Entry 5B1L (X-ray diffraction, 2.35 A resolution); this record covers chains D and I of the 10 polymer chains in the assembly.

[Chain D]
Molecule: Histone H2B type 3-A
Organism: Mus musculus
Reference sequence: Q9D2U9 (H2B3A_MOUSE); residues 0-125 here correspond to UniProt positions 1-126 (UniProt number = residue number + 1)
Sequence (129 residues; numbered -3 to 125; the number before each row is that of its first residue; numbers below 1 keep their minus sign (Gly-3 is residue -3)):
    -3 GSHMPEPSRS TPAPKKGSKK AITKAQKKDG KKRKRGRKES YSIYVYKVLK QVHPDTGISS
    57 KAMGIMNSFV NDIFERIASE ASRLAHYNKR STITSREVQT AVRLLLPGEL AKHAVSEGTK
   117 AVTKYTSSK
Disordered / not traced: -3 to 31, 125
Sequence notes: expression tag (-3 to -1)
Curated features (UniProtKB/Swiss-Prot):
  - modified residue: Pro1 (N-acetylproline), Glu2 (ADP-ribosyl glutamic acid), Ser6 (ADP-ribosylserine), Lys11 (N6-(beta-hydroxybutyryl)lysine), Lys12 (N6-(2-hydroxyisobutyryl)lysine), Ser14 (Phosphoserine), Lys15 (N6-acetyllysine), Lys16 (N6-acetyllysine), Lys20 (N6-(2-hydroxyisobutyryl)lysine), Lys23 (N6-(2-hydroxyisobutyryl)lysine), Lys24 (N6-(2-hydroxyisobutyryl)lysine), Lys34 (N6-(2-hydroxyisobutyryl)lysine), Glu35 (PolyADP-ribosyl glutamic acid), Ser36 (Phosphoserine), Lys43 (N6-(2-hydroxyisobutyryl)lysine), Lys46 (N6-(2-hydroxyisobutyryl)lysine), Lys57 (N6,N6-dimethyllysine), Arg79 (Dimethylated arginine), Lys85 (N6,N6,N6-trimethyllysine), Arg86 (Omega-N-methylarginine) and 5 more in UniProt
  - glycosylation: Ser112 (O-linked (GlcNAc) serine)
  - cross-link (Glycyl lysine isopeptide (Lys-Gly)): Lys20 (interchain with G-Cter in SUMO2), Lys34 (interchain with G-Cter in ubiquitin), Lys120 (interchain with G-Cter in ubiquitin)
Bound ions: Mn2+: Val48 (shared with 1 residue of chain E)

[Chain I]
Molecule: 146-nt DNA strand
Organism: Homo sapiens
Sequence (146 nucleotides; numbered 1 to 146; the number before each row is that of its first residue):
     1 ATCAATATCC ACCTGCAGAT TCTACCAAAA GTGTATTTGG AAACTGCTCC ATCAAAAGGC
    61 ATGTTCAGCT GAATTCAGCT GAACATGCCT TTTGATGGAG CAGTTTCCAA ATACACTTTT
   121 GGTAGAATCT GCAGGTGGAT ATTGAT
Disordered / not traced: 1
Bound ions: Mn2+ site 1 near DA17 (its only coordinating residue here); Mn2+ site 2 near DG68 (its only coordinating residue here); Mn2+ site 3 near DG121 (its only coordinating residue here); Mn2+ site 4 near DG134 (its only coordinating residue here)

[Chain D / chain I interface]
Residue-residue contacts (14):
  Gly32(D) with DG103(I), phosphate contact
  Arg33(D) with DA28(I), sugar contact
  Glu35(D) with DA28(I), sugar contact
  Tyr42(D) with DT20(I), hydrogen bond to the phosphate
  Gly53(D) with DT20(I), phosphate contact
  Ile54(D) with DA19(I), phosphate contact; DT20(I), hydrogen bond to the phosphate
  Ser55(D) with DA19(I), phosphate contact
  Ser56(D) with DA19(I), hydrogen bond to the phosphate
  Arg86(D) with DG39(I), salt bridge to the phosphate; DG40(I), salt bridge to the phosphate
  Ser87(D) with DT38(I), hydrogen bond to the phosphate; DG39(I), phosphate contact
  Thr88(D) with DG39(I), hydrogen bond to the phosphate
Other interface residues (no listed pair), chain I (10 interface residues in all): DT21, DA27, DA29

[In short]
11 residues of chain D and 10 residues of chain I are in contact, with 5 hydrogen bonds and 2 salt bridges.
Polar pairs include Tyr42(D)-DT20(I), Ile54(D)-DT20(I) and Ser56(D)-DA19(I).
Chain D is Histone H2B type 3-A (Mus musculus) and chain I is a 146-nt DNA strand (Homo sapiens); the
structure, The mouse nucleosome structure containing H3t, was determined by X-ray diffraction together with
5B1M from the same study.
